PDB entry 2FX2 | X-ray diffraction, 1.90 A resolution | chain A

# Chain A
Name: Flavodoxin
Source organism: Desulfovibrio vulgaris
Reference sequence: P00323 (FLAV_DESVH); residues 3-148 here = UniProt positions 3-148
Amino-acid sequence (147 residues; row label = number of the first residue in the row):
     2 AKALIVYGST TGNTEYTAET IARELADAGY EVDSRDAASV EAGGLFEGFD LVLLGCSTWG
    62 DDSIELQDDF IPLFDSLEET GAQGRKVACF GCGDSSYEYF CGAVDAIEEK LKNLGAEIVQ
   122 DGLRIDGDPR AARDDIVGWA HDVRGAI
Ligand contacts: FMN (flavin mononucleotide): G9, S10, T11, T12, G13, N14, T15, E16, S58, T59, W60, G61, D62, S64, Q68, C93, G94, D95, Y98, Y100, F101, C102

# In short
Chain A binds flavin mononucleotide.
Chain A is Flavodoxin (Desulfovibrio vulgaris); the structure, Comparison of the crystal structures of a
flavodoxin in its three oxidation states at cryogenic temperatures, was determined by X-ray diffraction (same
publication as 3FX2, 4FX2 and 5FX2).
